PDB entry 7M4K | X-ray diffraction, 1.72 A resolution | chains A and P of the 4 polymer chains in the assembly

Chain A:
Name: DNA polymerase lambda
Source organism: Homo sapiens
Notes: EC 2.7.7.7, 4.2.99.-
Reference sequence: Q9UGP5 (DPOLL_HUMAN); residue numbers follow UniProt; this construct covers 242-464, 470-575
Sequence (329 residues; row label = number of the first residue in the row; note: 5 numbers in that range are skipped by the numbering (no residue carries them; nothing is unmodelled there)):
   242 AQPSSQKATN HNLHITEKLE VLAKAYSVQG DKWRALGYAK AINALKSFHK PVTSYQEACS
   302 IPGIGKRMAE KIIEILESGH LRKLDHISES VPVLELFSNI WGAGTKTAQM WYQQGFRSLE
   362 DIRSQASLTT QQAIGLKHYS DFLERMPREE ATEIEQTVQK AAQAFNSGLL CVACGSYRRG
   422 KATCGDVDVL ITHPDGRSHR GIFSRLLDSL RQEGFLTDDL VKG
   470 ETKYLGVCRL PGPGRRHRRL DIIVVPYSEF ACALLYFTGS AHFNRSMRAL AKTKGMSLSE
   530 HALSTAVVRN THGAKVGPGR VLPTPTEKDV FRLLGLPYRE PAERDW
Disordered / not traced: 242-250, 537-546
Differences from the reference sequence: conflict Lys-463 (Ser in Q9UGP5), Gly-464 (Gln in Q9UGP5), Thr-471 (Gln in Q9UGP5); engineered mutation Ala-543 (Cys in Q9UGP5)
Metal / ion sites: Na+ site 1: Cys-300, Ile-302, Ile-305 (shared with 1 residue of chain D); Na+ site 2: Ser-339, Ile-341, Ala-344 (shared with DA5(P) of chain P); Na+ site 3 near Gln-366 (its only coordinating residue here); Ca2+: Asp-427, Asp-429 (together with YQS); Na+ site 4: Asp-427, Asp-429, Asp-490 (together with YQS)
Residues lining bound ligands: YQS ([[(2R,3S,5R)-5-[5-methyl-2,4-bis(oxidanylidene)pyrimidin-1-yl]-3-oxidanyl-oxolan-2-yl]methoxy-sulfanyl-phosphoryl] phosphono hydrogen phosphate): Arg-386, Gly-416, Ser-417, Arg-420, Cys-425, Gly-426, Asp-427, Asp-429, Tyr-505, Phe-506, Thr-507, Gly-508, Ser-509, Ala-510, Asn-513

Chain P:
Molecule: 6-nt DNA strand
Sequence (6 nucleotides; numbered 1 to 6; the number before each row is that of its first residue):
     1 CAGTAC
Metal / ion sites: Na+: DA5 (shared with Ser-339(A), Ile-341(A), Ala-344(A) of chain A)

Chain A / chain P interface:
Contacting residue pairs - 19 pairs, chain A then chain P:
  Ile-341(A) / DA5(P)  phosphate contact
  Trp-342(A) / DA5(P)  hydrogen bond to the phosphate
  Trp-342(A) / DC6(P)  hydrogen bond to the phosphate
  Gly-343(A) / DT4(P)  phosphate contact
  Gly-343(A) / DA5(P)  hydrogen bond to the phosphate
  Ala-344(A) / DT4(P)  phosphate contact
  Ala-344(A) / DA5(P)  hydrogen bond to the phosphate
  Gly-345(A) / DT4(P)  hydrogen bond to the phosphate
  Gly-345(A) / DA5(P)  phosphate contact
  Thr-346(A) / DT4(P)  hydrogen bond to the phosphate
  Lys-347(A) / DG3(P)  phosphate contact
  Lys-347(A) / DT4(P)  hydrogen bond to the phosphate
  Thr-348(A) / DT4(P)  hydrogen bond to the phosphate
  Asp-429(A) / DC6(P)  phosphate contact
  Leu-474(A) / DC6(P)  sugar contact
  Arg-488(A) / DC6(P)  salt bridge to the phosphate
  Asp-490(A) / DC6(P)  phosphate contact
  Tyr-505(A) / DC6(P)  hydrogen bond to the base
  Phe-506(A) / DC6(P)  phosphate contact
Other interface residues (no listed pair), chain A (15 interface residues in all): Asp-427

Overview:
15 residues of chain A and 4 residues of chain P are in contact; the contacts include 9 hydrogen bonds and 1
salt bridge. Polar pairs include Tyr-505(A)/DC6(P), Trp-342(A)/DA5(P) and Trp-342(A)/DC6(P). Bound to chain A:
compound YQS.
Chain A is DNA polymerase lambda (Homo sapiens) and chain P is a 6-nt DNA strand; the structure, DNA
Polymerase Lambda, TTPaS:At Ca2+ Ground State Ternary Complex, was determined by X-ray diffraction (same
publication as 7M43, 7M44, 7M45, 7M46, 7M47, 7M48 and 12 further entries).
